Entry 6THM (X-ray diffraction, 1.99 A resolution); this record covers chains C and D of the 5 polymer chains in the assembly.

# Chain C (and D)
Protein: Linalool dehydratase-isomerase protein LDI
Source organism: Castellaniella defragrans 65Phen
Notes: chain D of this document is another copy of the same molecule, construct and numbering; everything in this record applies to it too
Reference sequence: W8X534 (W8X534_CASDE); residues 2-372 here correspond to UniProt positions 31-401 (UniProt number = residue number + 29)
Chain sequence (372 residues; row label = number of the first residue in the row):
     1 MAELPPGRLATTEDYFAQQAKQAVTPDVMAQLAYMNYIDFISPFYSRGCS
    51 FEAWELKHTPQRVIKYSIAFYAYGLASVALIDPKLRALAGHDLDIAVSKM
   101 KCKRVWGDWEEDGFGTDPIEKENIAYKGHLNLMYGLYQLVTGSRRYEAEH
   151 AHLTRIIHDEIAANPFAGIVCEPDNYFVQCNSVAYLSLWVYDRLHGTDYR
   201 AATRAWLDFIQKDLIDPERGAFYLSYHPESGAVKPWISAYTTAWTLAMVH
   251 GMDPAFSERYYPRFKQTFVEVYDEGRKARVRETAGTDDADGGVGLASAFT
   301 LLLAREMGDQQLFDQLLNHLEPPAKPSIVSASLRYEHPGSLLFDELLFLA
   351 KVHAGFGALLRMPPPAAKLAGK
Disordered / not traced: 366-372 (chain D: 369-372)
Disulfide bonds: C49-C102
Construct notes: initiating methionine (1); engineered mutation A125 (Met154 in W8X534)

# Interface between chain C and chain D
Residue-residue contacts (46):
  R62(C) - F40(D)
  R62(C) - S50(D)
  R62(C) - E52(D)  salt bridge
  D112(C) - G48(D)
  D112(C) - C49(D)  hydrogen bond (backbone-backbone)
  D112(C) - S50(D)
  F114(C) - S46(D)
  F114(C) - G48(D)
  E172(C) - Y45(D)  hydrogen bond
  E172(C) - S46(D)
  P173(C) - R47(D)
  D174(C) - H91(D)  salt bridge
  N175(C) - Y45(D)  hydrogen bond (side chain-backbone)
  N175(C) - S46(D)
  N175(C) - H91(D)
  F177(C) - D39(D)
  F177(C) - Y45(D)  hydrophobic
  L224(C) - N36(D)
  L224(C) - Y37(D)
  H227(C) - H91(D)
  S230(C) - H91(D)
  A232(C) - A87(D)
  A232(C) - L88(D)
  K234(C) - N36(D)  hydrogen bond (side chain-backbone)
  K234(C) - F44(D)  hydrogen bond (side chain-backbone)
  P235(C) - L85(D)  hydrophobic
  P235(C) - L88(D)
  W236(C) - M29(D)
  W236(C) - L32(D)
  W236(C) - A33(D)
  W236(C) - N36(D)
  W236(C) - Y37(D)  hydrophobic
  W236(C) - L88(D)  hydrophobic
  I237(C) - Y37(D)  hydrogen bond (backbone-side chain)
  S238(C) - Y37(D)
  Y240(C) - D39(D)  hydrogen bond
  E282(C) - Y37(D)  hydrogen bond
  T283(C) - Y37(D)
  T283(C) - S330(D)
  T286(C) - S330(D)
  T286(C) - A331(D)
  D288(C) - V329(D)
  D288(C) - S330(D)  hydrogen bond (side chain-backbone)
  G291(C) - S330(D)
  G292(C) - I38(D)
  V293(C) - D39(D)
Other interface residues (no listed pair), chain C (28 interface residues in all): Y66, A284, G285
Other interface residues (no listed pair), chain D (24 interface residues in all): I328

# In short
The interface between chain C and chain D involves 28 residues on one side and 24 on the other, with 9
hydrogen bonds and 2 salt bridges. Polar contacts include R62(C)-E52(D), D174(C)-H91(D) and E172(C)-Y45(D).
Chain C and chain D are both Linalool dehydratase-isomerase protein LDI (Castellaniella defragrans 65Phen);
the structure, Linalool Dehydratase Isomerase M125A mutant, was determined by X-ray diffraction (same
publication as 6T9H, 6TFN, 6TFR and 6TFT).
